Entry 6DDR (X-ray diffraction, 1.90 A resolution); this record covers chains A and B of the 3 polymer chains in the assembly.

# Chain A
Molecule: Anti-MICA Fab fragment light chain clone 13A9
Organism: Mus musculus
Notes: antibody fragment or engineered binder
Chain sequence (214 residues; row label = number of the first residue in the row):
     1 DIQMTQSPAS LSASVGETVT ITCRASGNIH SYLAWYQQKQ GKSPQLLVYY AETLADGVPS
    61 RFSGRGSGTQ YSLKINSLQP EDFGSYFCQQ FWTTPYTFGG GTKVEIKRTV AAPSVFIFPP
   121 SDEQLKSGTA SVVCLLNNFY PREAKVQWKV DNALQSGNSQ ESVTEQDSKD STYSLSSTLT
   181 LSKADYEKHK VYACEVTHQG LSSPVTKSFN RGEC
Disulfides: Cys-23/Cys-88, Cys-134/Cys-194
Ion coordination: Zn2+: Asp-185, His-189 (shared with 1 residue of chain C)

# Chain B
Molecule: Anti-MICA Fab fragment heavy chain clone 13A9
Organism: Mus musculus
Notes: antibody fragment or engineered binder
Chain sequence (221 residues; each row starts with the number of its first residue; a row labelled like 82A-82C holds insertion residues (82A, then the next letters in order)):
     1 QVQLQQSGAE LVRPGTSVKV SCKASGYAFT NYLIEWVKQR PGQGLEWIGA IN
   52A P
    53 GSGATNYNEK FKDKARLTAD KSSNTAYLQF
82A-82C SSL
    83 TSDDSAVYFC ARFLGNYFDN WGQGATLTVS SASTKGPSVF PLAPSSKSTS GGTAALGCLV
   143 KDYFPEPVTV SWNSGALTSG VHTFPAVLQS SGLYSLSSVV TVPSSSLGTQ TYICNVNHKP
   203 SNTKVDKKVE PKSCD
Disulfides: Cys-22/Cys-92, Cys-140/Cys-196

# Interface between chain A and chain B
Cross-chain cystine bridges: Cys-214(A)/Cys-216(B)
Residue-residue contacts - 82 pairs, chain A then chain B:
  Tyr-32(A) with Asn-98(B)
  Tyr-36(A) with Phe-100(B), hydrogen bond (side chain-backbone); Trp-103(B)
  Gln-38(A) with Gln-39(B), hydrogen bond; Phe-91(B)
  Gly-41(A) with Phe-91(B)
  Lys-42(A) with Phe-91(B)
  Ser-43(A) with Phe-91(B); Trp-103(B), hydrogen bond (side chain-backbone); Gly-104(B), hydrogen bond (side chain-backbone)
  Pro-44(A) with Phe-91(B); Trp-103(B)
  Leu-46(A) with Tyr-99(B), hydrophobic; Asp-101(B)
  Tyr-49(A) with Tyr-99(B), hydrophobic
  Tyr-50(A) with Gly-97(B), hydrogen bond (side chain-backbone); Tyr-99(B)
  Phe-87(A) with Leu-45(B), hydrophobic
  Gln-89(A) with Phe-100(B); Trp-103(B)
  Phe-91(A) with Asn-98(B); Tyr-99(B), hydrophobic; Phe-100(B), hydrophobic
  Thr-94(A) with Trp-47(B); Asn-58(B)
  Pro-95(A) with Trp-47(B), hydrophobic; Asn-60(B)
  Tyr-96(A) with Glu-35(B); Trp-47(B); Phe-95(B); Phe-100(B), hydrophobic
  Phe-98(A) with Val-37(B), hydrophobic; Leu-45(B); Trp-47(B)
  Ser-114(A) with Ser-132(B)
  Phe-116(A) with Lys-129(B); Ser-130(B); Thr-131(B); Ser-132(B); Ala-137(B), hydrophobic
  Ile-117(A) with Lys-129(B), hydrogen bond (backbone-backbone); Ser-130(B)
  Phe-118(A) with Leu-124(B), hydrophobic; Ala-125(B); Ser-130(B); Ala-137(B); Leu-138(B), hydrophobic
  Ser-121(A) with Phe-122(B); Pro-123(B)
  Glu-123(A) with Phe-122(B); Pro-123(B); Lys-209(B), salt bridge
  Gln-124(A) with Phe-122(B); Lys-143(B)
  Thr-129(A) with Lys-143(B)
  Ser-131(A) with Leu-141(B); Lys-143(B)
  Val-133(A) with Leu-124(B), hydrophobic
  Leu-135(A) with Phe-166(B), hydrophobic; Val-181(B), hydrophobic
  Asn-137(A) with His-164(B); Thr-183(B)
  Asn-138(A) with His-164(B), hydrogen bond
  Gln-160(A) with Val-169(B); Leu-170(B); Gln-171(B)
  Glu-161(A) with Val-169(B)
  Ser-162(A) with Phe-166(B); Pro-167(B), hydrogen bond (side chain-backbone)
  Val-163(A) with Pro-167(B)
  Thr-164(A) with Phe-166(B)
  Asp-167(A) with His-164(B)
  Ser-174(A) with His-164(B); Phe-166(B)
  Leu-175(A) with Phe-166(B)
  Ser-176(A) with Phe-166(B); Ser-179(B), hydrogen bond
  Lys-207(A) with Lys-129(B)
  Ser-208(A) with Lys-129(B), hydrogen bond (backbone-side chain)
  Phe-209(A) with Lys-129(B)
  Cys-214(A) with Cys-216(B), disulfide; Asp-217(B)
Other interface residues (no listed pair), chain A (44 interface residues in all): Ala-34
Other interface residues (no listed pair), chain B (45 interface residues in all): Glu-46, Gln-105, Val-121, Ser-128, Thr-165

# In short
44 residues of chain A and 45 residues of chain B are in contact, with 1 disulfide bond, 10 hydrogen bonds and
1 salt bridge. Polar contacts include Glu-123(A)/Lys-209(B), Tyr-36(A)/Phe-100(B) and Gln-38(A)/Gln-39(B).
Asp-185(A) and His-189(A) form the Zn2+ site.
Here chain A is Anti-MICA Fab fragment light chain clone 13A9 and chain B is Anti-MICA Fab fragment heavy
chain clone 13A9, both from Mus musculus. Entry 6DDR (Crystal Structure Analysis of the Epitope of an
Anti-MICA Antibody) was determined by X-ray diffraction together with 6DDV from the same study.
